3COX - chain A; structure by X-ray diffraction, 1.80 A resolution.

Chain A:
Molecule: Cholesterol oxidase
From: Brevibacterium sterolicum
Notes: EC 1.1.3.6
UniProtKB: P22637 (CHOD_BREST); residues 1-507 here correspond to UniProt positions 46-552 (UniProt number = residue number + 45)
Chain sequence (507 residues; row label = number of the first residue in the row):
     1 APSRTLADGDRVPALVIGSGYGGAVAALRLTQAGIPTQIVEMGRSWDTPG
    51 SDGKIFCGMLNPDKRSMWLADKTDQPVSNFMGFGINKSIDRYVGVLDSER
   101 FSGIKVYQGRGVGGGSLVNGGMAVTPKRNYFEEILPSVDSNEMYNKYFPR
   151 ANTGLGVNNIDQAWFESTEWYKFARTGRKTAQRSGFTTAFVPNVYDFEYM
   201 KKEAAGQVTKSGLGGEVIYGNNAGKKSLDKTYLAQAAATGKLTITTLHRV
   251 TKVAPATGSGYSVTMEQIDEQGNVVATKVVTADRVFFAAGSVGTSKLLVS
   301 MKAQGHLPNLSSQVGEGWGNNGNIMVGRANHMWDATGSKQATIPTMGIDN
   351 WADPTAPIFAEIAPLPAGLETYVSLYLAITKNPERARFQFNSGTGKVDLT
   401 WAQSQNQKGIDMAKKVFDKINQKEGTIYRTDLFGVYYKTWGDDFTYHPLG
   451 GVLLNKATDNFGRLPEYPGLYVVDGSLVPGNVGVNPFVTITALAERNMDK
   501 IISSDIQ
Unresolved in the structure: 1-4, 434-435, 507
Differences from the reference sequence: conflict Tyr437 (Phe482 in P22637), Ala492 (Arg537 in P22637)
Small-molecule neighbours: FAD (flavin-adenine dinucleotide): Ile17, Gly18, Ser19, Gly20, Tyr21, Gly22, Val40, Glu41, Met42, Leu96, Tyr107, Gln108, Gly109, Arg110, Gly111, Gly114, Gly115, Ser116, Val118, Asn119, Gly120, Gly121, Met122, Ile218, His248, Arg249, Val250, Ala288, Ala289, Gly290, Ser291, Gly293, Leu297, Tyr446, His447, Asp474, Gly475, Asn485, Pro486, Phe487, Ile490
Swiss-Prot annotation at these positions:
  - active site (Proton acceptor): Glu361, His447
  - binding site (FAD): Tyr21, Gly22, Glu41, Gly115, Asn119, Gly120, Met122, Val250, Gly475, Phe487

In short:
Bound to chain A: flavin-adenine dinucleotide. From UniProt: active-site residues Glu361 and His447 and 10
FAD-binding residues.
Chain A is Cholesterol oxidase (Brevibacterium sterolicum); the structure, Crystal structure of cholesterol
oxidase complexed with a steroid substrate. implications for FAD dependent alcohol oxidases, was determined by
X-ray diffraction, deposited together with 1COY.
